5NE4 - chains 1 and 2 of the 4 polymer chains in the assembly; structure by X-ray diffraction, 2.30 A resolution.

== Chain 1 ==
Name: O PanAsia VP1
From: Foot-and-mouth disease virus
UniProtKB: A0A1B0SZV3 (A0A1B0SZV3_9PICO); residues 1-211 here correspond to UniProt positions 524-734 (UniProt number = residue number + 523)
Chain sequence (211 residues; each row starts with the number of its first residue):
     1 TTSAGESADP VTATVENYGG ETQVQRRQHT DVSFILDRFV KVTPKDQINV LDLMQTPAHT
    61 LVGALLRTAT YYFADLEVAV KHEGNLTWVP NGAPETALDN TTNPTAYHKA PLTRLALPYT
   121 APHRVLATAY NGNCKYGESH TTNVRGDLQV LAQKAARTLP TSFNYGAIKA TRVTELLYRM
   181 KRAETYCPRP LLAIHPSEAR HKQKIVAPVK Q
Disordered / not traced: 133-156, 209-211

== Chain 2 ==
Name: O PanAsia VP2
From: Foot-and-mouth disease virus
UniProtKB: A0A1B0QWS1 (A0A1B0QWS1_9PICO); residues 1-218 here correspond to UniProt positions 86-303 (UniProt number = residue number + 85)
Chain sequence (218 residues; row label = number of the first residue in the row):
     1 DKKTEETTLL EDRILTTRNG HTTSTTQSSV GVTYGYATTE DFVSGPNTSG LETRVVQAER
    61 FFKTHLFDWV TSDSFGRCHL LELPTDHKGV YGSLTDSYAY MRNGWDVEVT AVGNQFNGGC
   121 LLVAMVPELC SINKRELYQL TLFPHQFINP RTNMTAHITV PFVGVNRYDQ YKVHKPWTLV
   181 VMVVAPLTVN TEGAPQIKVY ANIAPTNVHV AGEFPSKE
Disordered / not traced: 1-12

== How chain 1 and chain 2 interact ==
Residue-residue contacts (55):
  Gly5(1) - Phe147(2)
  Glu6(1) - Val30(2)
  Glu6(1) - Gln146(2)
  Glu6(1) - Phe147(2)  hydrogen bond (backbone-backbone)
  Glu6(1) - Asn149(2)  hydrogen bond
  Glu6(1) - Thr152(2)  hydrogen bond
  Glu6(1) - Asn153(2)
  Ser7(1) - Val30(2)
  Ser7(1) - Thr33(2)
  Ser7(1) - Gln146(2)
  Ala8(1) - Thr33(2)
  Ala8(1) - His145(2)
  Tyr71(1) - Glu128(2)  hydrogen bond
  Tyr71(1) - Val163(2)
  Tyr71(1) - Gly164(2)
  Tyr71(1) - Val165(2)  hydrophobic
  His123(1) - Val165(2)
  His123(1) - Asn166(2)  hydrogen bond
  Arg124(1) - Asp41(2)  salt bridge
  Arg124(1) - Gly164(2)  hydrogen bond (side chain-backbone)
  Arg124(1) - Val165(2)
  Arg124(1) - Asn166(2)
  Arg124(1) - Arg167(2)
  Val125(1) - Val165(2)
  Leu126(1) - Val165(2)
  Ala127(1) - Val165(2)  hydrophobic
  Ala129(1) - Glu128(2)
  Tyr130(1) - Glu128(2)
  Tyr130(1) - Cys130(2)  hydrogen bond (backbone-side chain)
  Tyr130(1) - His174(2)
  Asn131(1) - Glu82(2)  hydrogen bond
  Asn131(1) - Glu128(2)  hydrogen bond (backbone-side chain)
  Asn131(1) - Leu129(2)
  Asn131(1) - Cys130(2)
  Asn131(1) - His174(2)
  Asn131(1) - Lys175(2)  hydrogen bond (backbone-backbone)
  Asn131(1) - Thr178(2)
  Gly132(1) - Val173(2)
  Phe163(1) - Val165(2)  hydrophobic
  Cys187(1) - Tyr36(2)  hydrophobic
  Pro188(1) - Phe143(2)
  Arg189(1) - Pro127(2)  hydrogen bond (side chain-backbone)
  Arg189(1) - Glu128(2)  hydrogen bond (side chain-backbone)
  Arg189(1) - Leu142(2)
  Arg189(1) - Phe143(2)
  Pro190(1) - Glu136(2)
  Pro190(1) - Gln139(2)
  Pro190(1) - Leu142(2)
  Pro190(1) - Phe143(2)
  Leu191(1) - Gln139(2)  hydrogen bond (backbone-side chain)
  Leu192(1) - Arg135(2)
  Leu192(1) - Glu136(2)
  Leu192(1) - Gln139(2)
  Ala193(1) - Arg135(2)  hydrogen bond (backbone-side chain)
  His195(1) - Arg135(2)
Other interface residues (no listed pair), chain 1 (26 interface residues in all): Thr70, Arg157, Ile194
Other interface residues (no listed pair), chain 2 (30 interface residues in all): Phe162

== Overview ==
26 residues of chain 1 and 30 residues of chain 2 are in contact, with 14 hydrogen bonds and 1 salt bridge.
Polar pairs include Arg124(1)-Asp41(2), Glu6(1)-Asn149(2) and Glu6(1)-Thr152(2).
Here chain 1 is O PanAsia VP1 and chain 2 is O PanAsia VP2, both from Foot-and-mouth disease virus. Entry 5NE4
(Crystal Structure of Foot and Mouth Disease Virus O PanAsia) was determined by X-ray diffraction (same
publication as 5NED, 5NEJ, 5NEM, 5NER and 5NET).
